Entry 6G62 (X-ray diffraction, 1.50 A resolution); this record covers chain A.

== Chain A ==
Name: Thioredoxin O2, mitochondrial
Organism: Arabidopsis thaliana
UniProt: Q93VQ9 (TRXO2_ARATH); residues 2-113 here correspond to UniProt positions 48-159 (UniProt number = residue number + 46)
Chain sequence (133 residues; row label = number of the first residue in the row; numbers below 1 keep their minus sign (Met-19 is residue -19)):
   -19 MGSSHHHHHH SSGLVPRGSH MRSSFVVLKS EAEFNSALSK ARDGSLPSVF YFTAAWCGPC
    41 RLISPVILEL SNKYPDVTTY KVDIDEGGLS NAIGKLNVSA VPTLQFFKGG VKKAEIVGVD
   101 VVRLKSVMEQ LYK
Unresolved in the structure: -19 to -2
Sequence notes: initiating methionine (-19); expression tag (-18 to 1)
Disulfides: Cys37-Cys40
Curated features (UniProtKB/Swiss-Prot):
  - active site (Nucleophile): Cys37, Cys40
  - site (Contributes to redox potential value): Gly38, Pro39
From the paper describing this entry:
  - mutagenesis - C37S, C40S: abolished binding to Fe-S cluster
  - interface residues: Trp36, Arg41

== In short ==
UniProt lists active-site residues Cys37 and Cys40. From the paper: C37S and C40S abolish binding to Fe-S
cluster; interface residues Trp36 and Arg41.
Chain A is Thioredoxin O2, mitochondrial (Arabidopsis thaliana); the structure, Crystal structure of
thioredoxin O2 from Arabidopsis thaliana in oxidized state, was determined by X-ray diffraction together with
6G61 from the same study.
